4F18 - chain A; structure by X-ray diffraction, 0.96 A resolution.

== Chain A ==
Name: Putative alkaline phosphatase
Organism: Pseudomonas fluorescens
UniProtKB: C3K8K1 (C3K8K1_PSEFS); residues 1001-1370 here correspond to UniProt positions 25-394 (UniProt number = residue number - 976)
Sequence (381 residues; row label = number of the first residue in the row):
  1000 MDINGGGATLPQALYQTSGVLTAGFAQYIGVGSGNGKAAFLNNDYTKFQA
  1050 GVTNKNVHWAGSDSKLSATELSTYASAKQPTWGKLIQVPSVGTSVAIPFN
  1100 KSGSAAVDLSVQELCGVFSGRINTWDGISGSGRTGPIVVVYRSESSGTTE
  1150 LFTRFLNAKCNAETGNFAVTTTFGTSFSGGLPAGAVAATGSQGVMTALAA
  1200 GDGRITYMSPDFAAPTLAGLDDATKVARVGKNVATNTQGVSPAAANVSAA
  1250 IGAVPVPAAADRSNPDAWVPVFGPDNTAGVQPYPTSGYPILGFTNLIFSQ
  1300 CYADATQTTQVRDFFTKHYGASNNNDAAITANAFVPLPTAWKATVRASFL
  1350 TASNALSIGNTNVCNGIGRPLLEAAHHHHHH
Unresolved in the structure: 1375-1380
Disulfide bonds: Cys1114-Cys1159, Cys1300-Cys1363
Construct notes: expression tag (1000, 1371-1380)
Small-molecule neighbours: hydrogen arsenate (8AR): Ala1007, Thr1008, Leu1009, Pro1010, Gly1031, Ser1032, Asp1062, Arg1141, Ser1144, Ser1145, Gly1146, Thr1147

== Summary ==
Chain A binds hydrogen arsenate.
Chain A is Putative alkaline phosphatase (Pseudomonas fluorescens); the structure, Subatomic resolution
structure of a high affinity periplasmic phosphate-binding protein (PfluDING) bound with arsenate at pH ...,
was determined by X-ray diffraction together with 4F19, 4F1U and 4F1V from the same study.
